Entry 7ADE (electron microscopy, 4.20 A resolution (low resolution: residue-level contacts below are approximate; hydrogen-bond / salt-bridge calls are withheld)); this record covers chains X and L of the 15 polymer chains in the assembly.

# Chain X
Molecule: DNA-directed RNA polymerase subunit beta
Source organism: Escherichia coli
Notes: EC 2.7.7.6
UniProt: P0A8V4 (RPOB_ECO57); residue numbers follow UniProt; this construct covers 1-1342
Chain sequence (1342 residues; row label = number of the first residue in the row):
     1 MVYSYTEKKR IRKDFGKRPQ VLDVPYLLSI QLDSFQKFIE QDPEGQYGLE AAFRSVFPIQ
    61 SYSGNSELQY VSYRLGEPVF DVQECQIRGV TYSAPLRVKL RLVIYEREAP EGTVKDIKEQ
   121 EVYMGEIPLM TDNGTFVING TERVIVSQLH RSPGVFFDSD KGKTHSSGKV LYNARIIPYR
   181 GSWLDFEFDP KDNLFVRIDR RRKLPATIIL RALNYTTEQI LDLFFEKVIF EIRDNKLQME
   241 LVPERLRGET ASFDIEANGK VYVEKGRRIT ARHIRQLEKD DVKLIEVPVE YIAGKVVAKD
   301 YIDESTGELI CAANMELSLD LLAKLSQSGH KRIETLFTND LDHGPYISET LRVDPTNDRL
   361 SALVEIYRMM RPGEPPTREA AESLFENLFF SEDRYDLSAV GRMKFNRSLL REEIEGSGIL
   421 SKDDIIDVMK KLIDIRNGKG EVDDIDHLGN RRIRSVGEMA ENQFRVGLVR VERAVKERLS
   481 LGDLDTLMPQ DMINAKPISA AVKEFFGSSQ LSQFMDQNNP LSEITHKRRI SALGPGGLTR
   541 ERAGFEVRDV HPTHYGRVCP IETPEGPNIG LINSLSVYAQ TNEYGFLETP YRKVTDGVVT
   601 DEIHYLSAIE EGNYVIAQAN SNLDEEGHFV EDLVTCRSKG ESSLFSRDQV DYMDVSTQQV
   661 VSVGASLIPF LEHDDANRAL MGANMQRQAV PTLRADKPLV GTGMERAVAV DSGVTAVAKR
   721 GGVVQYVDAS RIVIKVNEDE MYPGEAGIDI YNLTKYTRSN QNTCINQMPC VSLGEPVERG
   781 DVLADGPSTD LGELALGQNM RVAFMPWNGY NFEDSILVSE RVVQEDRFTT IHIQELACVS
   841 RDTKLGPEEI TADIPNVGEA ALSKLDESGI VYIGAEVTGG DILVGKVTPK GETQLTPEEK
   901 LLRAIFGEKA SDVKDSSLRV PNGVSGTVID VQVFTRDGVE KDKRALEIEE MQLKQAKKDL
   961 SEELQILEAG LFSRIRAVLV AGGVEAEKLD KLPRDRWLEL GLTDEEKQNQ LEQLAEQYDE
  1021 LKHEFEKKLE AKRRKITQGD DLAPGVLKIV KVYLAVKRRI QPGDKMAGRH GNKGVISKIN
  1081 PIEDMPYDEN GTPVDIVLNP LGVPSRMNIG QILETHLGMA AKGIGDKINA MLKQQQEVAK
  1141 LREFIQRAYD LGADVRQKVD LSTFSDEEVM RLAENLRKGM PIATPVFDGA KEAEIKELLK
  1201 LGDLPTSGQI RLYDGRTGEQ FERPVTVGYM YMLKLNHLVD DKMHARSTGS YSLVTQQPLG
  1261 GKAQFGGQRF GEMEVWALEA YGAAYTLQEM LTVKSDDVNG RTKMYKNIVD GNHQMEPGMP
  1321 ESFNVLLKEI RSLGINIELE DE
Disordered / not traced: 1, 1342
UniProt features mapped onto this chain:
  - modified residue (N6-acetyllysine): Lys1022, Lys1200

# Chain L
Molecule: tDNA
Sequence (50 nucleotides; row label = number of the first residue in the row; numbers below 1 keep their minus sign (DG-14 is residue -14)):
   -14 GTTATCCGCT CACAATGCCA CACGCGCTGC TCGGCCGTTA TTCGCAGCCC
Disordered / not traced: -14 to -11, 11-15, 32-35

# Chain X / chain L interface
Contacting residue pairs (11; chain X residue first):
  His165(X) with DT-5(L)
  Glu504(X) with DA7(L)
  Ser508(X) with DC6(L); DA7(L)
  Ser509(X) with DC6(L)
  Gln510(X) with DA5(L); DC6(L)
  Arg540(X) with DC3(L); DC4(L)
  Glu541(X) with DG2(L); DC3(L)
Also at the interface, not in a pair above, chain X (9 interface residues in all): Lys203, Thr539
Also at the interface, not in a pair above, chain L (8 interface residues in all): DC-4

# In short
The interface between chain X and chain L involves 9 residues on one side and 8 on the other.
Chain X is DNA-directed RNA polymerase subunit beta (Escherichia coli) and chain L is tDNA; the structure,
Transcription termination complex IVa, was determined by electron microscopy, deposited together with 6Z9P,
6Z9Q, 6Z9R, 6Z9S, 6Z9T, 7ADB, 7ADC and 7ADD.
